6I8M - chain A; structure by X-ray diffraction, 2.10 A resolution.

== Chain A ==
Molecule: Poly [ADP-ribose] polymerase 1
From: Gallus gallus
Notes: EC 2.4.2.30
Reference sequence: P26446 (PARP1_CHICK); residues 654-1014 here correspond to UniProt positions 651-1011 (UniProt number = residue number - 3)
Amino-acid sequence (363 residues; row label = number of the first residue in the row):
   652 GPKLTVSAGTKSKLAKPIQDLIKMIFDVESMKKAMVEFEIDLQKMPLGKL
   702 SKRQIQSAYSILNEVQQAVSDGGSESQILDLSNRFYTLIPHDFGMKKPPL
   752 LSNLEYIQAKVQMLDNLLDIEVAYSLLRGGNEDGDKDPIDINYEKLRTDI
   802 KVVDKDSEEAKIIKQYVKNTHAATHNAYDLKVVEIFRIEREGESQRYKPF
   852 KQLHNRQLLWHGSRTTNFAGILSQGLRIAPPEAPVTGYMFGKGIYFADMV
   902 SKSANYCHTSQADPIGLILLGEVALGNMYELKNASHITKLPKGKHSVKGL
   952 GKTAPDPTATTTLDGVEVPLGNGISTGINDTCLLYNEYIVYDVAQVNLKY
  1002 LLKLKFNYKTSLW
Disordered / not traced: 652-661, 1010-1014
Sequence notes: expression tag (652-653)
Residues lining bound ligands: H7W ((1S)-2-(1-cyclohexylpiperidin-4-yl)-1-methyl-3-oxidanylidene-1H-isoindole-4-carboxamide): Gln759, Val762, Gln763, Asp766, Trp861, His862, Gly863, Gly888, Tyr889, Tyr896, Phe897, Ala898, Lys903, Ser904, Tyr907, Glu988
Curated features (UniProtKB/Swiss-Prot):
  - active site: Glu988 (For poly [ADP-ribose] polymerase activity)
  - binding site (NAD(+)): His862 to Ser864, Gly871, Arg878, Ser904
What the authors report for this chain:
  - binding site for H7W: Gly863, Ser904, Tyr907

== Overview ==
Bound to chain A: compound H7W. UniProt lists active-site residue Glu988 and 6 NAD+-binding residues. The
paper reports a binding site for H7W at Gly863, Ser904 and Tyr907.
Chain A is Poly [ADP-ribose] polymerase 1 (Gallus gallus); the structure, The catalytic fragment of
poly(adp-ribose) polymerase complexed with isoindolinone inhibitor, was determined by X-ray diffraction,
deposited together with 6I8T.
